8SPU - chains I and E of the 13 polymer chains in the assembly; structure by electron microscopy, 2.80 A resolution.

[Chain I]
Molecule: 168-nt DNA strand
Sequence (168 nucleotides; each row starts with the number of its first residue):
     1 ATCAGCAGGG AGAAGGAGCG CCTCCCCATG TGGGACCTGG AGAAACAGAG GGTGGAGGGA
    61 GCATAGAGAG TCTGTTCTAA GCTGCAAAGC AAAGGCCTGG CGACCTAGGA GACCATGGAG
   121 TTCCAGAAAG TGATAGTTAT GCAGAGCGAA TGGAGGGAAT CAGCACGC
Not modelled in the structure: 1-16, 166-168

[Chain E]
Name: Histone H3.1
From: Homo sapiens
Reference sequence: P68431 (H31_HUMAN); residues 0-135 here correspond to UniProt positions 1-136 (UniProt number = residue number + 1)
Amino-acid sequence (136 residues; each row starts with the number of its first residue; numbering starts at 0):
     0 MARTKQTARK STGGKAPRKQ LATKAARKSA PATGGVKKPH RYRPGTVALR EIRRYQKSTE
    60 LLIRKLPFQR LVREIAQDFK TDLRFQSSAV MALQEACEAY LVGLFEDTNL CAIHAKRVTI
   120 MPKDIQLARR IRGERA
Not modelled in the structure: 0-37, 134-135
Swiss-Prot annotation at these positions:
  - modified residue: Arg-2 (Asymmetric dimethylarginine), Thr-3 (Phosphothreonine), Lys-4 (Allysine), Gln-5 (5-glutamyl dopamine), Thr-6 (Phosphothreonine), Arg-8 (Citrulline), Lys-9 (N6,N6,N6-trimethyllysine), Ser-10 (ADP-ribosylserine), Thr-11 (Phosphothreonine), Lys-14 (N6-(2-hydroxyisobutyryl)lysine), Arg-17 (Asymmetric dimethylarginine), Lys-18 (N6-(2-hydroxyisobutyryl)lysine), Lys-23 (N6-(2-hydroxyisobutyryl)lysine), Arg-26 (Citrulline), Lys-27 (N6,N6,N6-trimethyllysine), Ser-28 (ADP-ribosylserine), Lys-36 (N6,N6,N6-trimethyllysine), Lys-37 (N6-methyllysine), Tyr-41 (Phosphotyrosine), Lys-56 (N6,N6,N6-trimethyllysine) and 8 more in UniProt
  - lipidation: Lys-18 (N6-decanoyllysine)

[Interface between chain I and chain E]
Residue-residue contacts - 24 pairs, chain I then chain E:
  DC25(I) / Tyr-41(E)  sugar contact
  DC26(I) / Tyr-41(E)  sugar contact
  DC27(I) / Arg-49(E)  phosphate contact
  DC27(I) / Arg-53(E)  salt bridge to the phosphate
  DG100(I) / Pro-43(E)  phosphate contact
  DG100(I) / Gly-44(E)  phosphate contact
  DC101(I) / Arg-40(E)  hydrogen bond to the base
  DC101(I) / Tyr-41(E)  sugar contact
  DC101(I) / Arg-42(E)  phosphate contact
  DC101(I) / Pro-43(E)  phosphate contact
  DC101(I) / Gly-44(E)  hydrogen bond to the phosphate
  DC101(I) / Thr-45(E)  phosphate contact
  DC101(I) / Val-46(E)  hydrogen bond to the phosphate
  DC101(I) / Ala-47(E)  hydrogen bond to the phosphate
  DG102(I) / Arg-40(E)  hydrogen bond to the sugar
  DG102(I) / Tyr-41(E)  hydrogen bond to the phosphate
  DG102(I) / Val-46(E)  phosphate contact
  DG109(I) / Arg-63(E)  phosphate contact
  DG109(I) / Leu-65(E)  phosphate contact
  DG109(I) / Pro-66(E)  phosphate contact
  DG109(I) / Arg-69(E)  salt bridge to the phosphate
  DA110(I) / Arg-63(E)  salt bridge to the phosphate
  DA110(I) / Lys-64(E)  hydrogen bond to the phosphate
  DA110(I) / Leu-65(E)  hydrogen bond to the phosphate
Other interface residues (no listed pair), chain I (10 interface residues in all): DG117, DA119
Other interface residues (no listed pair), chain E (17 interface residues in all): His-39, Arg-83

[Summary]
10 residues of chain I face 17 of chain E across their interface, with 8 hydrogen bonds and 3 salt bridges.
Polar pairs include DC101(I)/Arg-40(E), DG102(I)/Arg-40(E) and DC101(I)/Gly-44(E).
Chain I is a 168-nt DNA strand and chain E is Histone H3.1 (Homo sapiens); the structure, Structure of ESRRB
nucleosome bound OCT4 at site c, was determined by electron microscopy (same publication as 7U0G, 7U0I, 7U0J,
8DK5 and 8SPS).
